8ISZ - chains A and D of the 4 polymer chains in the assembly; structure by electron microscopy, 3.27 A resolution.

== Chain A ==
Protein: Piwi domain-containing protein
From: Thermoflavifilum thermophilum
Reference sequence: A0A1I7NFD7 (A0A1I7NFD7_9BACT); numbering as in UniProt (aligned over 1-507)
Amino-acid sequence (507 residues; numbered 1 to 507; the number before each row is that of its first residue):
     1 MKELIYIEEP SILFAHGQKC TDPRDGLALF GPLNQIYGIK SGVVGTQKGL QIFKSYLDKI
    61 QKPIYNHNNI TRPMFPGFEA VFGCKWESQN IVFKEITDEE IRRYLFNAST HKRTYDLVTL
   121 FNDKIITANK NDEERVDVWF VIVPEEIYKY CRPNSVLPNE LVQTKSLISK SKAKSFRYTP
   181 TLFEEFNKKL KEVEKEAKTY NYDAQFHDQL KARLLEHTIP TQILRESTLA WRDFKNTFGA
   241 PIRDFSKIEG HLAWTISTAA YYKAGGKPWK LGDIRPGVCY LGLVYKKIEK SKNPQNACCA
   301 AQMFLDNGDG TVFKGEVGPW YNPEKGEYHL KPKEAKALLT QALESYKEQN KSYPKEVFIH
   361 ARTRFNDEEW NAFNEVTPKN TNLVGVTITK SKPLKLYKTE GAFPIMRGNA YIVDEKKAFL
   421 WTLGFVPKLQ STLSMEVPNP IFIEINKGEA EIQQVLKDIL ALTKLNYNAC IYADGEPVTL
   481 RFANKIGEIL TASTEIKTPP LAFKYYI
Not modelled in the structure: 158-199

== Chain D ==
Molecule: 45-nt DNA strand
Sequence (45 nucleotides; numbered 1 to 45; the number before each row is that of its first residue):
     1 AAACGACGGC CAGTGCCAAG CAAACTATAC AACCTACTAC CTCAT
Not modelled in the structure: 1-21

== How chain A and chain D interact ==
Residue-residue contacts (10; chain A residue first):
  Lys287(A) - DC40(D)  phosphate contact
  Glu289(A) - DC40(D)  phosphate contact
  Glu289(A) - DC41(D)  phosphate contact
  Tyr328(A) - DA39(D)  phosphate contact
  Arg362(A) - DA39(D)  salt bridge to the phosphate
  Arg362(A) - DC40(D)  salt bridge to the phosphate
  Thr363(A) - DA39(D)  phosphate contact
  Arg364(A) - DT38(D)  salt bridge to the phosphate
  Arg364(A) - DA39(D)  salt bridge to the phosphate
  Ser391(A) - DA39(D)  hydrogen bond to the base
Interface residues without a listed pair, chain A (9 interface residues in all): Lys392, Met435
Interface residues without a listed pair, chain D (5 interface residues in all): DT45

== Summary ==
Chain A and chain D form an interface of 9 and 5 residues respectively, with 1 hydrogen bond and 4 salt
bridges. Polar contacts include Ser391(A)-DA39(D), Arg362(A)-DA39(D) and Arg362(A)-DC40(D).
Chain A is Piwi domain-containing protein (Thermoflavifilum thermophilum) and chain D is a 45-nt DNA strand;
the structure, Cryo-EM structure of Crt-SPARTA-gRNA-tDNA monomer, was determined by electron microscopy (same
publication as 8IT1, 8ISY, 8IT0 and 8K9G).
